PDB entry 4Y8I | X-ray diffraction, 2.60 A resolution | chains O and U of the 34 polymer chains in the assembly

== Chain O ==
Name: Proteasome subunit alpha type-2
Source organism: Saccharomyces cerevisiae (strain ATCC 204508 / S288c)
Notes: EC 3.4.25.1
UniProtKB: P23639 (PSA2_YEAST); numbering as in UniProt (aligned over 1-250)
Chain sequence (250 residues; each row starts with the number of its first residue):
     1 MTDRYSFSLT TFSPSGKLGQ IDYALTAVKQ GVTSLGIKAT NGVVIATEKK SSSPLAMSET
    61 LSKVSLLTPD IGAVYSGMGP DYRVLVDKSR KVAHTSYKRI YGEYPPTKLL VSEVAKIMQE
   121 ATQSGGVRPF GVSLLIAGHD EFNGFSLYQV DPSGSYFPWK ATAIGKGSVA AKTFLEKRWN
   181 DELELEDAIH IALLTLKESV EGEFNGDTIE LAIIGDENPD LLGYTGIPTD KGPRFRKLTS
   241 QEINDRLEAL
UniProt features mapped onto this chain:
  - cross-link: Lys108 (Glycyl lysine isopeptide (Lys-Gly) (interchain with G-Cter in ubiquitin))

== Chain U ==
Name: Proteasome subunit alpha type-1
Source organism: Saccharomyces cerevisiae (strain ATCC 204508 / S288c)
Notes: EC 3.4.25.1
UniProtKB: P21243 (PSA1_YEAST); residues -8 to 243 here correspond to UniProt positions 1-252 (UniProt number = residue number + 9)
Chain sequence (252 residues; row label = number of the first residue in the row; numbers below 1 keep their minus sign (Met-8 is residue -8)):
    -8 MSGAAAASAA GYDRHITIFS PEGRLYQVEY AFKATNQTNI NSLAVRGKDC TVVISQKKVP
    52 DKLLDPTTVS YIFCISRTIG MVVNGPIPDA RNAALRAKAE AAEFRYKYGY DMPCDVLAKR
   112 MANLSQIYTQ RAYMRPLGVI LTFVSVDEEL GPSIYKTDPA GYYVGYKATA TGPKQQEITT
   172 NLENHFKKSK IDHINEESWE KVVEFAITHM IDALGTEFSK NDLEVGVATK DKFFTLSAEN
   232 IEERLVAIAE QD
Not modelled in the structure: -8 to 1, 243

== Interface between chain O and chain U ==
Pairs across the interface (67; chain O residue first):
  Asp3(O) - Tyr124(U)
  Tyr5(O) - Ile7(U)
  Tyr5(O) - Ala123(U)  hydrophobic
  Tyr5(O) - Tyr124(U)  hydrophobic
  Leu9(O) - Ile9(U)  hydrophobic
  Leu9(O) - Ala123(U)  hydrophobic
  Gln20(O) - Ile9(U)
  Gln20(O) - Phe10(U)  hydrogen bond (side chain-backbone)
  Tyr23(O) - Phe10(U)  hydrophobic
  Tyr23(O) - Ser11(U)
  Tyr23(O) - Pro12(U)  hydrophobic
  Tyr23(O) - Gly14(U)
  Ala24(O) - Phe10(U)  hydrophobic
  Thr26(O) - Pro12(U)
  Thr26(O) - Glu13(U)
  Ala27(O) - Gly14(U)
  Ser52(O) - Tyr153(U)  hydrogen bond
  Ser53(O) - Thr170(U)
  Pro54(O) - Lys158(U)
  Pro54(O) - Glu174(U)
  Leu55(O) - Tyr157(U)
  Leu55(O) - Lys158(U)  hydrogen bond (backbone-backbone)
  Leu55(O) - Ala159(U)
  Leu55(O) - Thr170(U)
  Leu55(O) - Leu173(U)  hydrophobic
  Leu55(O) - Phe177(U)  hydrophobic
  Ala56(O) - Gly156(U)
  Ala56(O) - Tyr157(U)  hydrophobic
  Met57(O) - Arg37(U)
  Met57(O) - Val155(U)
  Met57(O) - Gly156(U)  hydrogen bond (backbone-backbone)
  Met57(O) - Tyr157(U)
  Met57(O) - Lys158(U)
  Thr60(O) - Tyr146(U)
  Thr60(O) - Val155(U)
  Thr60(O) - Gly156(U)  hydrogen bond (side chain-backbone)
  Leu61(O) - Tyr153(U)  hydrophobic
  Leu61(O) - Tyr154(U)
  Leu61(O) - Val155(U)  hydrophobic
  Met78(O) - Phe10(U)  hydrophobic
  Met78(O) - Leu16(U)  hydrophobic
  Pro80(O) - Gln117(U)
  Pro80(O) - Ala151(U)
  Pro80(O) - Gly152(U)
  Pro80(O) - Tyr153(U)
  Asp81(O) - Gln117(U)
  Arg83(O) - Ala113(U)  hydrogen bond (side chain-backbone)
  Arg83(O) - Asn114(U)
  Arg83(O) - Gly152(U)  hydrogen bond (side chain-backbone)
  Arg83(O) - Tyr154(U)
  Val84(O) - Asn114(U)
  Val84(O) - Gln117(U)
  Asp87(O) - Lys110(U)  salt bridge
  Asp87(O) - Asn114(U)
  Gly126(O) - Arg122(U)
  Gly126(O) - Ala123(U)  hydrogen bond (backbone-backbone)
  Val127(O) - Gln121(U)
  Val127(O) - Arg122(U)
  Arg128(O) - Thr8(U)
  Arg128(O) - Phe10(U)
  Arg128(O) - Leu16(U)
  Arg128(O) - Thr120(U)  hydrogen bond (side chain-backbone)
  Arg128(O) - Gln121(U)  hydrogen bond (backbone-backbone)
  Pro129(O) - Phe10(U)
  Pro129(O) - Gln121(U)
  Phe130(O) - Gln121(U)
  Gly131(O) - Phe10(U)
Also at the interface, not in a pair above, chain O (30 interface residues in all): Thr2, Ala121
Also at the interface, not in a pair above, chain U (34 interface residues in all): Thr160

== Overview ==
Chain O and chain U form an interface of 30 and 34 residues respectively; the contacts include 10 hydrogen
bonds and 1 salt bridge. Among the polar pairs are Asp87(O)-Lys110(U), Gln20(O)-Phe10(U) and
Ser52(O)-Tyr153(U).
Here chain O is Proteasome subunit alpha type-2 and chain U is Proteasome subunit alpha type-1, both from
Saccharomyces cerevisiae (strain ATCC 204508 / S288c). Entry 4Y8I (Yeast 20S proteasome in complex with
Ac-PLL-ep) was determined by X-ray diffraction (same publication as 4Y69, 4Y6A, 4Y6V, 4Y6Z, 4Y70, 4Y74 and 34
further entries).
